7NJQ - chains E and G of the 20 polymer chains in the assembly; structure by electron microscopy, 2.67 A resolution.

== Chain E ==
Protein: ATP synthase subunit beta
From: Mycolicibacterium smegmatis (strain ATCC 700084 / mc(2)155)
Notes: EC 7.1.2.2
Reference sequence: A0R200 (ATPB_MYCS2); residue numbers follow UniProt; this construct covers 1-475
Sequence (475 residues; each row starts with the number of its first residue):
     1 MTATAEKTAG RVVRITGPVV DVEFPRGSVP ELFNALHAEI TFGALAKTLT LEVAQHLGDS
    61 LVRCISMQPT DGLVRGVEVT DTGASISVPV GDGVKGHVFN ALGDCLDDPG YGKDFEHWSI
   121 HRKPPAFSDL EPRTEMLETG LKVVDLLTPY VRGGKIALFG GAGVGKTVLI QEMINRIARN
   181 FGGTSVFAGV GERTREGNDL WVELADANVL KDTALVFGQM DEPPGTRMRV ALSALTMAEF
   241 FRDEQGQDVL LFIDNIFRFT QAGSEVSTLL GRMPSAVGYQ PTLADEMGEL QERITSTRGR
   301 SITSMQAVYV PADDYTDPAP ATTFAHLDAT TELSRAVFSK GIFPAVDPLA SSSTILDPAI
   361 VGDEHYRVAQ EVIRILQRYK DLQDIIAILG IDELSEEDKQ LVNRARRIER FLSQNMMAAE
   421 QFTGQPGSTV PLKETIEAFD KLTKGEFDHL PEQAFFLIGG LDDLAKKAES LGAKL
Unresolved in the structure: 1-7, 472-475
Small-molecule neighbours: ADP (adenosine-5'-diphosphate): G161, A162, G163, V164, G165, K166, T167, V168, F338, F343, M416, A419, F422, T423

== Chain G ==
Protein: ATP synthase gamma chain
From: Mycobacterium smegmatis (strain ATCC 700084 / mc(2)155)
Reference sequence: A0R201 (ATPG_MYCS2); numbering as in UniProt (aligned over 1-307)
Sequence (307 residues; row label = number of the first residue in the row):
     1 MAATLRELRG RIRSAGSIKK ITKAQELIAT SRIAKAQARV EAARPYAAEI TNMLTELAGA
    61 SALDHPLLVE RKQPKRAGVL VVSSDRGLCG AYNANVLRRA EELFSLLRDE GKDPVLYVVG
   121 RKALGYFSFR QRTVVESWTG FSERPTYENA REIADTLVNA FMAGADDEGD DAGADGILGV
   181 DELHIVFTEF RSMLSQTAVA RRAAPMEVEY VGEVETGPRT LYSFEPDPET LFDALLPRYI
   241 ATRVYAALLE AAASESASRR RAMKSATDNA DDLIKALTLA ANRERQAQIT QEISEIVGGA
   301 NALAGSK
Unresolved in the structure: 1-2, 215-219, 305-307

== Chain E / chain G interface ==
Residue-residue contacts (21; chain E residue first):
  M273(E) with V297(G), hydrophobic
  P274(E) with I293(G), hydrophobic; V297(G)
  A276(E) with T290(G)
  V277(E) with Q286(G); I289(G); T290(G), hydrogen bond (backbone-side chain)
  G278(E) with I293(G)
  D314(E) with N282(G); R285(G), salt bridge; Q286(G), hydrogen bond
  T316(E) with Q286(G), hydrogen bond
  D317(E) with R285(G), salt bridge; Q286(G)
  D384(E) with K23(G); L27(G)
  I385(E) with L27(G), hydrophobic
  L389(E) with L27(G); T30(G); S31(G)
  E393(E) with A34(G)
Interface residues without a listed pair, chain E (16 interface residues in all): P311, A312, P318, I388
Interface residues without a listed pair, chain G (13 interface residues in all): N301

== Overview ==
The interface between chain E and chain G involves 16 residues on one side and 13 on the other, with 3
hydrogen bonds and 2 salt bridges. Polar contacts include D314(E)-R285(G), D317(E)-R285(G) and
V277(E)-T290(G). Bound to chain E: ADP.
Chain E is ATP synthase subunit beta (Mycolicibacterium smegmatis (strain ATCC 700084 / mc(2)155)) and chain G
is ATP synthase gamma chain (Mycobacterium smegmatis (strain ATCC 700084 / mc(2)155)); the structure,
Mycobacterium smegmatis ATP synthase state 3a, was determined by electron microscopy (same publication as
7NJK, 7NJL, 7NJM, 7NJN, 7NJO, 7NJP and 20 further entries).
